4Y82 - chains O and U of the 34 polymer chains in the assembly; structure by X-ray diffraction, 2.80 A resolution.

# Chain O
Protein: Proteasome subunit alpha type-2
Organism: Saccharomyces cerevisiae (strain ATCC 204508 / S288c)
Notes: EC 3.4.25.1
UniProt: P23639 (PSA2_YEAST); numbering as in UniProt (aligned over 1-250)
Chain sequence (250 residues; each row starts with the number of its first residue):
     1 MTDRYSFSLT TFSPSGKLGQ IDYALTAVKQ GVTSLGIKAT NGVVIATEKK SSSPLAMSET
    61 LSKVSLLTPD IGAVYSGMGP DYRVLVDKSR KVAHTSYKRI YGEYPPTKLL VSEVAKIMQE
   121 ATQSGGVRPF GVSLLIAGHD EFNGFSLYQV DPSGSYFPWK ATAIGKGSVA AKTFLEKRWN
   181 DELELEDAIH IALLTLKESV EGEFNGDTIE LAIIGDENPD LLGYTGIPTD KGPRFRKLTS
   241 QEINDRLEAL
UniProt features mapped onto this chain:
  - cross-link: Lys108 (Glycyl lysine isopeptide (Lys-Gly) (interchain with G-Cter in ubiquitin))

# Chain U
Protein: Proteasome subunit alpha type-1
Organism: Saccharomyces cerevisiae (strain ATCC 204508 / S288c)
Notes: EC 3.4.25.1
UniProt: P21243 (PSA1_YEAST); residues -8 to 243 here correspond to UniProt positions 1-252 (UniProt number = residue number + 9)
Chain sequence (252 residues; row label = number of the first residue in the row; numbers below 1 keep their minus sign (Met-8 is residue -8)):
    -8 MSGAAAASAA GYDRHITIFS PEGRLYQVEY AFKATNQTNI NSLAVRGKDC TVVISQKKVP
    52 DKLLDPTTVS YIFCISRTIG MVVNGPIPDA RNAALRAKAE AAEFRYKYGY DMPCDVLAKR
   112 MANLSQIYTQ RAYMRPLGVI LTFVSVDEEL GPSIYKTDPA GYYVGYKATA TGPKQQEITT
   172 NLENHFKKSK IDHINEESWE KVVEFAITHM IDALGTEFSK NDLEVGVATK DKFFTLSAEN
   232 IEERLVAIAE QD
Unresolved in the structure: -8 to 1, 243

# How chain O and chain U interact
Pairs across the interface - 66 pairs, chain O then chain U:
  Asp3(O) with Tyr124(U)
  Tyr5(O) with Ile7(U); Ala123(U), hydrophobic; Tyr124(U), hydrophobic
  Leu9(O) with Ile9(U), hydrophobic; Ala123(U), hydrophobic
  Gln20(O) with Ile9(U); Phe10(U), hydrogen bond (side chain-backbone)
  Tyr23(O) with Phe10(U), hydrophobic; Ser11(U); Pro12(U), hydrophobic; Gly14(U)
  Ala24(O) with Phe10(U), hydrophobic
  Thr26(O) with Pro12(U); Glu13(U)
  Ala27(O) with Gly14(U)
  Ser52(O) with Tyr153(U), hydrogen bond
  Ser53(O) with Thr170(U)
  Pro54(O) with Lys158(U); Glu174(U)
  Leu55(O) with Tyr157(U); Lys158(U), hydrogen bond (backbone-backbone); Ala159(U); Thr170(U); Leu173(U), hydrophobic; Phe177(U), hydrophobic
  Ala56(O) with Gly156(U); Tyr157(U), hydrophobic
  Met57(O) with Arg37(U); Val155(U); Gly156(U), hydrogen bond (backbone-backbone); Tyr157(U); Lys158(U)
  Thr60(O) with Tyr146(U); Val155(U); Gly156(U), hydrogen bond (side chain-backbone)
  Leu61(O) with Tyr153(U), hydrophobic; Tyr154(U); Val155(U), hydrophobic
  Met78(O) with Phe10(U), hydrophobic; Leu16(U), hydrophobic
  Pro80(O) with Gln117(U); Ala151(U); Gly152(U); Tyr153(U)
  Asp81(O) with Gln117(U)
  Arg83(O) with Ala113(U), hydrogen bond (side chain-backbone); Asn114(U); Gly152(U), hydrogen bond (side chain-backbone); Tyr154(U)
  Val84(O) with Asn114(U); Gln117(U)
  Asp87(O) with Lys110(U), salt bridge; Asn114(U)
  Gly126(O) with Arg122(U); Ala123(U), hydrogen bond (backbone-backbone)
  Val127(O) with Gln121(U); Arg122(U)
  Arg128(O) with Thr8(U); Phe10(U); Leu16(U); Thr120(U), hydrogen bond (side chain-backbone); Gln121(U), hydrogen bond (backbone-backbone)
  Pro129(O) with Phe10(U)
  Phe130(O) with Gln121(U)
  Gly131(O) with Phe10(U)
Interface residues without a listed pair, chain O (30 interface residues in all): Thr2, Ala121
Interface residues without a listed pair, chain U (34 interface residues in all): Thr160

# In short
30 residues of chain O and 34 residues of chain U are in contact, with 10 hydrogen bonds and 1 salt bridge.
Polar contacts include Asp87(O)-Lys110(U), Gln20(O)-Phe10(U) and Ser52(O)-Tyr153(U).
Chain O is Proteasome subunit alpha type-2 and chain U is Proteasome subunit alpha type-1, both from
Saccharomyces cerevisiae (strain ATCC 204508 / S288c); the structure, Yeast 20S proteasome in complex with
Ac-LAY-ep, was determined by X-ray diffraction, deposited together with 4Y69, 4Y6A, 4Y6V, 4Y6Z, 4Y70, 4Y74 and
34 further entries.
